1KRU - chains A and C of the 3 polymer chains in the assembly; structure by X-ray diffraction, 2.80 A resolution.

# Chain A (and C)
Protein: Galactoside O-acetyltransferase
From: Escherichia coli
Notes: EC 2.3.1.18; chain C of this document is another copy of the same molecule, construct and numbering; everything in this record applies to it too
UniProtKB: P07464 (THGA_ECOLI); residues 1-203 here = UniProt positions 1-203
Amino-acid sequence (203 residues; numbered 1 to 203; the number before each row is that of its first residue):
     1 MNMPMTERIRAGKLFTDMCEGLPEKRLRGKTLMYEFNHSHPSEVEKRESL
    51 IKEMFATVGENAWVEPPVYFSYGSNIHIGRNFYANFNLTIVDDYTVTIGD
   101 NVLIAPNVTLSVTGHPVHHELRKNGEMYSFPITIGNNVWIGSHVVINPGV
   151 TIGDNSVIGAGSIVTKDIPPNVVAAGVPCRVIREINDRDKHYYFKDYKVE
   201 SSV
Not modelled in the structure: 1, 203
UniProt features mapped onto this chain:
  - active site: His115 (Proton donor/acceptor)
  - binding site (substrate): Asp17, Ser71, Asn85, Asp93
  - binding site (acetyl-CoA): Asn85, Ser142, Ala160, Thr165, Lys166, Arg180, Arg183
  - site: Asn85 (Transition state stabilizer)
  - mutagenesis: His115 (H115A: Results in an 1800-fold decrease in catalytic activity)
Ligand contacts:
  - coenzyme A (COA), molecule 1: Ala105, Pro106, Trp139, Gly141, Ser142, Val157, Gly159, Ala160, Val173, Ala175, Gly176, Ile182, Arg183
  - coenzyme A (COA), molecule 2: Ser111, Thr113, His115, Val117, Tyr128, Asn147, Ile163, Thr165, Lys166, Val177, Pro178, Arg180
  - 1-methylethyl 1-thio-galactoside (IPT; 1-methylethyl 1-thio-beta-D-galactopyranoside), molecule 1: Asp17, Arg26, Ser71, Tyr72, Val91, Asp93, Thr113, His115, Gly125, Met127
  - 1-methylethyl 1-thio-galactoside (IPT), molecule 2: Met18, Pro23, Arg26, Leu27, Lys30
  - 1-methylethyl 1-thio-galactoside (IPT), molecule 3: Ala62, Trp63, Tyr83
  - 1-methylethyl 1-thio-galactoside (IPT), molecule 4: Tyr83, Asn85, Leu103
From the paper describing this entry:
  - binding site for 1-methylethyl 1-thio-galactoside: Asp17, Met18, Arg26, Trp63, Ser71, Tyr83, Asn85, Asp93, Leu103, His115, Met127
  - catalytic residues: Asn85 (proposed by the authors, not directly observed)

# Interface between chain A and chain C
Pairs across the interface (53):
  Gly12(A) with Tyr193(C), hydrogen bond (backbone-side chain)
  Lys13(A) with Tyr193(C)
  Leu14(A) with Tyr193(C), hydrophobic
  Leu27(A) with Pro41(C)
  Lys30(A) with Pro41(C); Glu65(C), salt bridge; Phe86(C)
  Thr31(A) with Pro41(C)
  Met33(A) with Phe86(C), hydrophobic
  Tyr34(A) with His38(C), hydrogen bond (side chain-backbone); Ser39(C); His40(C); Pro41(C)
  His38(A) with His38(C)
  Tyr69(A) with Pro67(C); Phe86(C), hydrophobic; Asn87(C)
  Phe70(A) with Phe86(C)
  Thr89(A) with Phe86(C); Asn107(C), hydrogen bond
  Val91(A) with Pro106(C), hydrophobic
  Asn107(A) with His143(C)
  Thr109(A) with Asn107(C), hydrogen bond; His143(C), hydrogen bond
  His115(A) with Leu103(C); Trp139(C)
  Pro116(A) with Tyr193(C), hydrophobic
  Val117(A) with Val157(C); Val173(C), hydrophobic; Ile185(C), hydrophobic
  His118(A) with Ile185(C); Asn186(C); Asp189(C); Lys190(C)
  His119(A) with Asn137(C); Asn155(C), hydrogen bond
  Glu120(A) with Lys190(C), salt bridge
  Leu121(A) with Asp189(C); Lys190(C)
  Arg122(A) with Asn137(C), hydrogen bond (side chain-backbone); Trp139(C); Val157(C)
  Tyr128(A) with Tyr193(C); Phe194(C), hydrophobic
  Phe130(A) with Phe194(C), hydrophobic; Tyr197(C)
  His143(A) with His143(C), hydrogen bond (backbone-side chain)
  Val144(A) with His143(C)
  Val145(A) with His143(C)
  Pro148(A) with Phe194(C)
  Ile163(A) with Ala160(C); Gly161(C)
  Val177(A) with Val177(C), hydrophobic
Interface residues without a listed pair, chain A (34 interface residues in all): Asn2, Gly114, Lys123
Interface residues without a listed pair, chain C (35 interface residues in all): Asn37, Asn101, Val138, Ser142, Ser156, Arg183, Glu200, Ser202

# Overview
34 residues of chain A face 35 of chain C across their interface, with 8 hydrogen bonds and 2 salt bridges.
Polar pairs include Lys30(A)-Glu65(C), Glu120(A)-Lys190(C) and Gly12(A)-Tyr193(C). The paper reports the
catalytic residue Asn85(A); a binding site for 1-methylethyl 1-thio-galactoside at Asp17(A), Met18(A) and
Arg26(A) among others.
Chain A and chain C are both Galactoside O-acetyltransferase (Escherichia coli); the structure, Galactoside
Acetyltransferase in Complex with IPTG and Coenzyme A, was determined by X-ray diffraction together with 1KQA,
1KRR and 1KRV from the same study.
